PDB entry 7L0Q | electron microscopy, 4.30 A resolution (low resolution: residue-level contacts below are approximate; hydrogen-bond / salt-bridge calls are withheld) | chains B and G of the 5 polymer chains in the assembly

Chain B:
Molecule: Guanine nucleotide-binding protein G(I)/G(S)/G(T) subunit beta-1
Source organism: Homo sapiens
UniProt: P62873 (GBB1_HUMAN); residues 2-340 here = UniProt positions 2-340
Sequence (361 residues; numbered -20 to 340; the number before each row is that of its first residue; numbers below 1 keep their minus sign (Met-20 is residue -20)):
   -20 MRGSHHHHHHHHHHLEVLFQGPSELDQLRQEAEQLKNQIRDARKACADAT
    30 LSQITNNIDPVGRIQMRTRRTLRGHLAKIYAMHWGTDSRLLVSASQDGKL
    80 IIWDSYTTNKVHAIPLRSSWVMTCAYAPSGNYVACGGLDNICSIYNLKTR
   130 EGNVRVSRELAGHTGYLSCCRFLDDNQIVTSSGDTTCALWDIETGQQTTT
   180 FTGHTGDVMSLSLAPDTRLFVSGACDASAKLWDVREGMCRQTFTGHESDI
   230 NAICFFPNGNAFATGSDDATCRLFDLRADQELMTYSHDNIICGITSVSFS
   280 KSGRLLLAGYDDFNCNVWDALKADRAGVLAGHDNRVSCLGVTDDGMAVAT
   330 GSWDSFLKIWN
Disordered / not traced: -20 to 29
Construct notes: initiating methionine (-20); expression tag (-19 to 1)
UniProt features mapped onto this chain:
  - modified residue: Ser2 (N-acetylserine), His266 (Phosphohistidine)
  - natural variant: Leu30 (L30F: In MRD42; uncertain significance), Arg52 (R52G: In MRD42), Gly64 (G64V: In MRD42), Asp76 (D76E: In MRD42; D76G: In MRD42), Gly77 (G77S: In MRD42), Lys78 (K78R: In MRD42), Ile80 (I80N: In MRD42; I80T: In MRD42), His91 (H91R: In MRD42; uncertain significance), Ala92 (A92T: In MRD42), Pro94 (P94S: In MRD42), Leu95 (L95P: In MRD42), Arg96 (R96L: In MRD42), 5 further natural variant entries in UniProt

Chain G:
Molecule: Guanine nucleotide-binding protein G(T) subunit gamma-T1
Source organism: Homo sapiens
UniProt: P63211 (GBG1_HUMAN); residues 2-74 here = UniProt positions 2-74
Sequence (83 residues; each row starts with the number of its first residue; numbers below 1 keep their minus sign (Met-8 is residue -8)):
    -8 MYPYDVPDYAPVINIEDLTEKDKLKMEVDQLKKEVTLERMLVSKCCEEVR
    42 DYVEERSGEDPLVKGIPEDKNPFKELKGGCVIS
Disordered / not traced: -8 to 30, 70-74
Construct notes: initiating methionine (-8); expression tag (-7 to 1)
UniProt features mapped onto this chain:
  - modified residue: Cys71 (Cysteine methyl ester)
  - lipidation: Cys71 (S-farnesyl cysteine)
Reported in the primary citation:
  - post-translational modification sites: Gly69

How chain B and chain G interact:
Residue-residue contacts (47; chain B residue first):
  Leu30(B) with Cys37(G)
  Thr34(B) with Arg41(G)
  Val40(B) with Val54(G)
  Met45(B) with Leu53(G)
  Arg48(B) with Ile57(G); Phe64(G); Glu66(G)
  Arg49(B) with Pro63(G); Phe64(G); Lys65(G)
  Ser84(B) with Phe64(G)
  Tyr85(B) with Pro63(G); Phe64(G)
  Phe235(B) with Tyr43(G); Val44(G)
  Pro236(B) with Tyr43(G)
  Asn237(B) with Tyr43(G)
  Asp254(B) with Cys36(G)
  Arg256(B) with Met31(G); Lys35(G); Cys36(G); Glu39(G)
  Ala257(B) with Met31(G); Val33(G)
  Leu261(B) with Val33(G); Cys37(G)
  Ser279(B) with Asp51(G); Leu53(G)
  Lys280(B) with Asp51(G)
  Ser281(B) with Val44(G); Arg47(G); Ser48(G); Asp51(G)
  Gly282(B) with Val44(G)
  Leu284(B) with Leu53(G)
  Leu300(B) with Val44(G)
  Asp323(B) with Pro52(G)
  Gly324(B) with Pro52(G); Leu53(G)
  Met325(B) with Pro52(G); Leu53(G)
  Ala326(B) with Phe64(G)
  Val327(B) with Leu53(G)
  Ile338(B) with Phe64(G)
  Asn340(B) with Leu53(G); Ile57(G); Asn62(G)
Other interface residues (no listed pair), chain B (35 interface residues in all): Ile33, Ile37, Ile43, Trp63, Thr86, Gln259, Arg283
Other interface residues (no listed pair), chain G (23 interface residues in all): Val40, Leu67

In short:
35 residues of chain B face 23 of chain G across their interface. The paper reports a modification site at
Gly69(G).
Chain B is Guanine nucleotide-binding protein G(I)/G(S)/G(T) subunit beta-1 and chain G is Guanine
nucleotide-binding protein G(T) subunit gamma-T1, both from Homo sapiens; the structure, Structure of
NTS-NTSR1-Gi complex in lipid nanodisc, canonical state, with AHD, was determined by electron microscopy
together with 7L0P, 7L0R and 7L0S from the same study.
